Entry 3S2H (X-ray diffraction, 3.30 A resolution); this record covers chains A and I of the 12 polymer chains in the assembly.

# Chain A
Protein: DNA-directed RNA polymerase II subunit RPB1
Source organism: Saccharomyces cerevisiae
Notes: EC 2.7.7.6
Reference sequence: P04050 (RPB1_YEAST); numbering as in UniProt (aligned over 1-1733)
Sequence (1733 residues; row label = number of the first residue in the row):
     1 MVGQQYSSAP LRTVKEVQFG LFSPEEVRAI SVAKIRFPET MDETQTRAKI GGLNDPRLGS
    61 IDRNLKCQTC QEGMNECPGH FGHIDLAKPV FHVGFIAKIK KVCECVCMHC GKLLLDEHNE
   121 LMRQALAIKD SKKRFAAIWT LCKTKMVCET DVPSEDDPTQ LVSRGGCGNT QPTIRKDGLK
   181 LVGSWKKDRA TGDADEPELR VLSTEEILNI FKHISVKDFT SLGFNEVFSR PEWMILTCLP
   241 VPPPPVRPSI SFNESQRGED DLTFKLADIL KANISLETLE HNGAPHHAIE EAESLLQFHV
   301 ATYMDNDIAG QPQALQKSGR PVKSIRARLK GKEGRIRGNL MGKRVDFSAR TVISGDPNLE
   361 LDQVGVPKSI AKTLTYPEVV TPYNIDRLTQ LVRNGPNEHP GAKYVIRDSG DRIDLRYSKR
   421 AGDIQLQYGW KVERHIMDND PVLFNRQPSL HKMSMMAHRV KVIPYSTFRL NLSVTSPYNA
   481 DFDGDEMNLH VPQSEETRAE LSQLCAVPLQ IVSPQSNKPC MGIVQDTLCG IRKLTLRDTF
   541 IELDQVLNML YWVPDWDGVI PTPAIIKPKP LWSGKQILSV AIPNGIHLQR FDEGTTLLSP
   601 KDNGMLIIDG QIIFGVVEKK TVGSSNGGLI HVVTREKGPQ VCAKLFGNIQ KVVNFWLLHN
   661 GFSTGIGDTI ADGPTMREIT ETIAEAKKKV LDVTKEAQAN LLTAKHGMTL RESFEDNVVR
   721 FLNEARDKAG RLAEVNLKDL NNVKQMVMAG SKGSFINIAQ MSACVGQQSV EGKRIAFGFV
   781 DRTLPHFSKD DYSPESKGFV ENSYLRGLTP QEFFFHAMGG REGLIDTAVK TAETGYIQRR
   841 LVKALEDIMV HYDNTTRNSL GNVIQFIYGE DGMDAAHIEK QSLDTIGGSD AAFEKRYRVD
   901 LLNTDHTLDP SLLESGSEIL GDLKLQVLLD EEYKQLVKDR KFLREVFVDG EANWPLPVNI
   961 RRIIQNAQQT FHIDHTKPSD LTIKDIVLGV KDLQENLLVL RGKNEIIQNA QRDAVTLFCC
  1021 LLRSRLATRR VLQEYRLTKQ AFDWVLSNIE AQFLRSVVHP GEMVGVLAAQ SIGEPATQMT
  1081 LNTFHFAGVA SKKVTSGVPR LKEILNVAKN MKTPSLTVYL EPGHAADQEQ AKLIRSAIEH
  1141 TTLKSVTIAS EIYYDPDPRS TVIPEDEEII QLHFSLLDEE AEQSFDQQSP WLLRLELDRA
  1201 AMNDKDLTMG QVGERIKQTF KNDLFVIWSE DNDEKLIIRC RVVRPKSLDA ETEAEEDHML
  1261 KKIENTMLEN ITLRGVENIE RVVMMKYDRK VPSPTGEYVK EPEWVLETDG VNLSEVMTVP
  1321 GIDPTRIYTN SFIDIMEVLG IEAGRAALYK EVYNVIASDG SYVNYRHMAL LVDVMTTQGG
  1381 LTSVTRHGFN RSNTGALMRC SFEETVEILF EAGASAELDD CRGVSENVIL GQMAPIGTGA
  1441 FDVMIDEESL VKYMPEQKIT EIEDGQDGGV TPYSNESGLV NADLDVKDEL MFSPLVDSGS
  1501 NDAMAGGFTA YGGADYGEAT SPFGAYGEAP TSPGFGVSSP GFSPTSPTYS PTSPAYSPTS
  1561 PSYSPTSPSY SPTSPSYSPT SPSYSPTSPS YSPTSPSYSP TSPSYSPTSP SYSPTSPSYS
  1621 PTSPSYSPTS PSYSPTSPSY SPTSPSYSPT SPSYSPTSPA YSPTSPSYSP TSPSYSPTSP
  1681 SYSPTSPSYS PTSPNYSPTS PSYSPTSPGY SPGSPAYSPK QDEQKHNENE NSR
Not modelled in the structure: 1-2, 155-160, 187-198, 1177-1186, 1244-1253, 1446-1733
Swiss-Prot annotation at these positions:
  - region: Pro-248 to Asp-260 (Lid loop), Asn-306 to Lys-323 (Rudder loop), Pro-810 to Glu-822 (Bridging helix)
  - binding site (Zn(2+)): Cys-67, Cys-70, Cys-77, His-80, Cys-107, Cys-110, Cys-148, Cys-167
  - binding site (Mg(2+)): Asp-481, Asp-483, Asp-485
  - modified residue: Thr-1471 (Phosphothreonine)
  - cross-link (Glycyl lysine isopeptide (Lys-Gly)): Lys-695 (interchain with G-Cter in ubiquitin), Lys-1246 (interchain with G-Cter in ubiquitin), Lys-1350 (interchain with G-Cter in ubiquitin)
Metal / ion sites: Zn2+ site 1: Cys-67, Cys-70, Cys-77, His-80; Zn2+ site 2: Cys-107, Cys-110, Cys-148, Cys-167; Mg2+: Asp-481, Asp-483, Asp-485 (shared with 1 residue of chain R)

# Chain I
Protein: DNA-directed RNA polymerase II subunit RPB9
Source organism: Saccharomyces cerevisiae
Reference sequence: P27999 (RPB9_YEAST); numbering as in UniProt (aligned over 1-122)
Sequence (122 residues; numbered 1 to 122; the number before each row is that of its first residue):
     1 MTTFRFCRDC NNMLYPREDK ENNRLLFECR TCSYVEEAGS PLVYRHELIT NIGETAGVVQ
    61 DIGSDPTLPR SDRECPKCHS RENVFFQSQQ RRKDTSMVLF FVCLSCSHIF TSDQKNKRTQ
   121 FS
Not modelled in the structure: 1, 121-122
Swiss-Prot annotation at these positions:
  - zinc finger: Cys-7 to Cys-32 (C4-type), Ser-71 to Thr-111 (TFIIS-type)
  - binding site (Zn(2+)): Cys-7, Cys-10, Cys-29, Cys-32, Cys-75, Cys-78, Cys-103, Cys-106
  - modified residue: Ser-40 (Phosphoserine)
Metal / ion sites: Zn2+ site 1: Cys-7, Cys-10, Cys-29, Cys-32; Zn2+ site 2: Cys-75, Cys-78, Cys-103, Cys-106

# Chain A / chain I interface
Residue-residue contacts - 67 pairs, chain A then chain I:
  Ala-697(A) / Met-97(I)
  Gln-698(A) / Met-97(I)
  Gln-698(A) / Val-98(I)
  Gln-698(A) / Leu-99(I)
  Gln-698(A) / Ser-112(I)  hydrogen bond (backbone-side chain)
  Ala-699(A) / Ser-112(I)
  Ala-699(A) / Asp-113(I)
  Ala-699(A) / Gln-114(I)  hydrogen bond (backbone-backbone)
  Asn-700(A) / Val-98(I)
  Asn-700(A) / Asp-113(I)  hydrogen bond
  Asn-700(A) / Lys-115(I)
  Leu-701(A) / Gln-114(I)
  Leu-701(A) / Lys-115(I)
  Thr-709(A) / Lys-93(I)
  Thr-709(A) / Asp-94(I)
  Arg-711(A) / Gln-87(I)
  Arg-711(A) / Arg-92(I)
  Arg-711(A) / Lys-93(I)
  Arg-711(A) / Thr-95(I)  hydrogen bond (side chain-backbone)
  Arg-711(A) / Ser-96(I)  hydrogen bond (side chain-backbone)
  Arg-711(A) / Met-97(I)
  Phe-714(A) / Met-97(I)  hydrophobic
  Asp-781(A) / Gln-89(I)
  Asp-781(A) / Arg-91(I)  salt bridge
  Arg-782(A) / Thr-67(I)
  Ser-788(A) / Thr-67(I)
  Ser-788(A) / Leu-68(I)
  Ser-788(A) / Pro-69(I)
  Lys-789(A) / Thr-67(I)  hydrogen bond (backbone-backbone)
  Lys-789(A) / Pro-69(I)
  Asp-790(A) / Phe-86(I)
  Asp-790(A) / Gln-87(I)  hydrogen bond (side chain-backbone)
  Tyr-792(A) / Gln-87(I)
  Tyr-792(A) / Met-97(I)  hydrophobic
  Lys-1144(A) / Leu-48(I)
  Thr-1147(A) / Leu-48(I)
  Thr-1147(A) / Ile-49(I)
  Ile-1148(A) / Glu-47(I)
  Ile-1148(A) / Leu-48(I)  hydrogen bond (backbone-backbone)
  Ile-1148(A) / Ile-49(I)  hydrogen bond (backbone-backbone)
  Ala-1149(A) / Arg-45(I)
  Ala-1149(A) / Glu-47(I)
  Ser-1150(A) / Tyr-44(I)
  Ser-1150(A) / Arg-45(I)
  Ser-1150(A) / His-46(I)  hydrogen bond (backbone-backbone)
  Ser-1150(A) / Glu-47(I)
  Glu-1151(A) / Leu-42(I)
  Glu-1151(A) / Tyr-44(I)
  Glu-1151(A) / Arg-45(I)  salt bridge
  Ile-1152(A) / Leu-42(I)
  Ile-1152(A) / Val-43(I)  hydrogen bond (backbone-backbone)
  Ile-1152(A) / Tyr-44(I)  hydrogen bond (backbone-backbone)
  Tyr-1153(A) / Pro-41(I)
  Tyr-1153(A) / Leu-42(I)
  Tyr-1154(A) / Glu-18(I)  hydrogen bond
  Tyr-1154(A) / Asn-23(I)  hydrogen bond (side chain-backbone)
  Tyr-1154(A) / Arg-24(I)
  Tyr-1154(A) / Leu-25(I)  hydrophobic
  Tyr-1154(A) / Pro-41(I)  hydrogen bond (backbone-backbone)
  Pro-1156(A) / Asn-23(I)
  Val-1162(A) / Pro-41(I)  hydrophobic
  Pro-1190(A) / Glu-18(I)
  Trp-1191(A) / Leu-25(I)  hydrophobic
  Trp-1191(A) / Val-43(I)  hydrophobic
  Glu-1264(A) / Tyr-44(I)
  Glu-1264(A) / His-46(I)
  Leu-1268(A) / Leu-48(I)  hydrophobic
Interface residues without a listed pair, chain A (32 interface residues in all): Glu-1256, Asp-1257, Lys-1261
Interface residues without a listed pair, chain I (34 interface residues in all): Pro-16, Lys-20

# Overview
Chain A and chain I form an interface of 32 and 34 residues respectively, with 15 hydrogen bonds and 2 salt
bridges. Among the polar pairs are Asp-781(A)/Arg-91(I), Glu-1151(A)/Arg-45(I) and Gln-698(A)/Ser-112(I).
Chain A is DNA-directed RNA polymerase II subunit RPB1 and chain I is DNA-directed RNA polymerase II subunit
RPB9, both from Saccharomyces cerevisiae; the structure, RNA Polymerase II Initiation Complex with a 6-nt RNA
containing a 2[prime]-iodo ATP, was determined by X-ray diffraction (same publication as 3RZD, 3RZO, 3S14,
3S15, 3S16, 3S17 and 5 further entries).
